1JMC - chains B and A; structure by X-ray diffraction, 2.40 A resolution.

Chain B:
Molecule: 8-nt DNA strand
Sequence (8 nucleotides; numbered 11 to 18; the number before each row is that of its first residue):
    11 CCCCCCCC

Chain A:
Name: Protein (replication protein A (rpa))
From: Homo sapiens
UniProtKB: P27694 (RFA1_HUMAN); residues 181-422 here = UniProt positions 181-422
Chain sequence (246 residues; row label = number of the first residue in the row):
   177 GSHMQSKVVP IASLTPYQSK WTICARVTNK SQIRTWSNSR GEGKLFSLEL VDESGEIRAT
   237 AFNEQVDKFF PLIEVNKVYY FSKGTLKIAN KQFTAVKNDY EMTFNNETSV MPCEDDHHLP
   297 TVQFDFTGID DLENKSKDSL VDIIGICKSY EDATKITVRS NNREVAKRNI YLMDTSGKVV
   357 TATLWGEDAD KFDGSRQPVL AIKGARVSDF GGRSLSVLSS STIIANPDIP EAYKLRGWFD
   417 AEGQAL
Not modelled in the structure: 177-182, 421-422
Disulfide bonds: Cys200-Cys289
Curated features (UniProtKB/Swiss-Prot):
  - DNA-binding region: Trp197 to Asn281 (OB)
  - modified residue: Thr191 (Phosphothreonine), Lys259 (N6-acetyllysine), Ser384 (Phosphoserine)
  - cross-link (Glycyl lysine isopeptide (Lys-Gly)): Lys183 (interchain with G-Cter in ubiquitin), Lys220 (interchain with G-Cter in ubiquitin), Lys244 (interchain with G-Cter in ubiquitin), Lys259 (interchain with G-Cter in ubiquitin), Lys267 (interchain with G-Cter in ubiquitin), Lys331 (interchain with G-Cter in ubiquitin), Lys410 (interchain with G-Cter in ubiquitin)

How chain B and chain A interact:
Residue-residue contacts - 41 pairs, chain B then chain A:
  DC11(B) - Trp212(A)  base contact
  DC11(B) - Phe238(A)  stacking on the base
  DC11(B) - Asn239(A)  base contact
  DC11(B) - Lys263(A)  phosphate contact
  DC11(B) - Thr279(A)  base contact
  DC12(B) - Arg210(A)  hydrogen bond to the phosphate
  DC12(B) - Trp212(A)  hydrogen bond to the phosphate
  DC12(B) - Asn214(A)  phosphate contact
  DC12(B) - Arg216(A)  salt bridge to the phosphate
  DC12(B) - Leu221(A)  sugar contact
  DC12(B) - Arg234(A)  hydrogen bond to the base
  DC12(B) - Thr236(A)  base contact
  DC12(B) - Phe238(A)  sugar contact
  DC13(B) - Arg210(A)  salt bridge to the phosphate
  DC13(B) - Arg234(A)  base contact
  DC13(B) - Asn266(A)  base contact
  DC13(B) - Phe269(A)  base contact
  DC13(B) - Glu277(A)  hydrogen bond to the base
  DC14(B) - Arg210(A)  base contact
  DC14(B) - Phe269(A)  phosphate contact
  DC14(B) - Arg339(A)  hydrogen bond to the base
  DC14(B) - Ser395(A)  base contact
  DC15(B) - Trp361(A)  phosphate contact
  DC15(B) - Arg382(A)  salt bridge to the phosphate
  DC15(B) - Ser392(A)  phosphate contact
  DC15(B) - Leu394(A)  base contact
  DC15(B) - Ser395(A)  hydrogen bond to the base
  DC15(B) - Ser396(A)  hydrogen bond to the base
  DC16(B) - Val334(A)  base contact
  DC16(B) - Asn337(A)  hydrogen bond to the base
  DC16(B) - Arg339(A)  hydrogen bond to the base
  DC16(B) - Val341(A)  base contact
  DC16(B) - Trp361(A)  phosphate contact
  DC16(B) - Arg382(A)  salt bridge to the phosphate
  DC16(B) - Ser392(A)  hydrogen bond to the phosphate
  DC17(B) - Ile332(A)  sugar contact
  DC17(B) - Lys343(A)  hydrogen bond to the base
  DC17(B) - Thr359(A)  hydrogen bond to the base
  DC17(B) - Trp361(A)  base contact
  DC18(B) - Lys343(A)  base contact
  DC18(B) - Phe386(A)  stacking on the base
Interface residues without a listed pair, chain A (32 interface residues in all): Gln241, Phe280, Thr333, Ser336

In short:
Chain B and chain A form an interface of 8 and 32 residues respectively; the contacts include 12 hydrogen
bonds, 4 salt bridges and 2 aromatic stacking contacts. Polar pairs include DC12(B)-Arg234(A),
DC13(B)-Glu277(A) and DC14(B)-Arg339(A). Curated annotation (UniProt) lists a DNA-binding region on chain A.
Chain B is an 8-nt DNA strand and chain A is Protein (replication protein A (rpa)) (Homo sapiens); the
structure, Single stranded DNA-binding domain of human replication protein A bound to single stranded DNA,
RPA70 subunit ..., was determined by X-ray diffraction.
